Entry 7VXQ (X-ray diffraction, 1.77 A resolution); this record covers chains B and D of the 4 polymer chains in the assembly.

== Chain B (and D) ==
Molecule: NiFe hydrogenase
From: Citrobacter sp. S-77
Notes: EC 1.12.99.6; chain D of this document is another copy of the same molecule, construct and numbering; everything in this record applies to it too
UniProt: A0A3B6UEQ0 (A0A3B6UEQ0_9ENTR); numbering as in UniProt (aligned over 1-335)
Sequence (335 residues; row label = number of the first residue in the row):
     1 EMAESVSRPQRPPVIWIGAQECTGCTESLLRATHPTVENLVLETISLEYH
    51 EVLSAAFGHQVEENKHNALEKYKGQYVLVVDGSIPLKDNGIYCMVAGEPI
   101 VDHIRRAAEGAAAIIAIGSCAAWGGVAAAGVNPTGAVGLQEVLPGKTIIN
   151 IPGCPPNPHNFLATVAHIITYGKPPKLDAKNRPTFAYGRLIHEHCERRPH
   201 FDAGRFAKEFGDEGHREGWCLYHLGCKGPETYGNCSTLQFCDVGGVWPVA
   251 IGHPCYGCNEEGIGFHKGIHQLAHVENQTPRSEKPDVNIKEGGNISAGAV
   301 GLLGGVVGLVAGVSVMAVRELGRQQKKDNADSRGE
Unresolved in the structure: 1-8, 277-335
Bound ions: 4Fe-4S cluster Fe site 1: C22, C25, C120, C154; 4Fe-4S cluster Fe site 2: H192, C195, C220, C226; 3Fe-4S cluster Fe: C235, C255, C258
Residues lining bound ligands:
  - 3Fe-4S cluster (F3S): I191, T231, C235, F240, W247, P248, C255, Y256, G257, C258, N259
  - 4Fe-4S cluster (SF4), molecule 1: E21, C22, T23, G24, C25, G82, G118, S119, C120, V126, G153, C154, P155
  - 4Fe-4S cluster (SF4), molecule 2: I191, H192, C195, R197, R198, F201, C220, L221, Y222, C226, G228, P229, V249

== Interface between chain B and chain D ==
Contacting residue pairs (37):
  R189(B) with H200(D), hydrogen bond; E217(D), salt bridge; W219(D)
  H192(B) with P199(D)
  E193(B) with P199(D); H200(D), hydrogen bond (backbone-side chain); R205(D), salt bridge
  H194(B) with E196(D); P199(D); H200(D), hydrogen bond; G218(D)
  C195(B) with C195(D); E196(D); P199(D)
  E196(B) with H194(D); C195(D); E196(D)
  R197(B) with H194(D)
  R198(B) with P199(D); D202(D), salt bridge
  P199(B) with H192(D); E193(D); H194(D); R198(D)
  H200(B) with R189(D), hydrogen bond; E193(D), hydrogen bond (side chain-backbone); H194(D), hydrogen bond
  D202(B) with R198(D), salt bridge; D202(D)
  R205(B) with E193(D), salt bridge
  E217(B) with R189(D), hydrogen bond (backbone-side chain)
  G218(B) with H194(D)
  W219(B) with R189(D)
  D242(B) with D242(D); V243(D)
  V243(B) with D242(D)
  G244(B) with G244(D)
Other interface residues (no listed pair), chain B (19 interface residues in all): G245
Other interface residues (no listed pair), chain D (19 interface residues in all): R197, T237

== In short ==
The chain B/chain D interface involves 19 residues from each chain, with 7 hydrogen bonds and 5 salt bridges.
Among the polar pairs are R189(B)-E217(D), E193(B)-R205(D) and R198(B)-D202(D). Chain B binds 4Fe-4S cluster
and 3Fe-4S cluster.
Chain B and chain D are both NiFe hydrogenase (Citrobacter sp. S-77); the structure, The Carbon Monoxide
Complex of [NiFe]-hydrogenase (Hyb-type) from Citrobacter sp. S-77, was determined by X-ray diffraction.
